6WI9 - chains A and N of the 6 polymer chains in the assembly; structure by electron microscopy, 4.30 A resolution (low resolution: residue-level contacts below are approximate; hydrogen-bond / salt-bridge calls are withheld).

Chain A:
Name: Guanine nucleotide-binding protein G(s) subunit alpha isoforms short
Organism: Homo sapiens
Reference sequence: P63092 (GNAS2_HUMAN); residues 1-394 here = UniProt positions 1-394
Sequence (394 residues; numbered 1 to 394; the number before each row is that of its first residue):
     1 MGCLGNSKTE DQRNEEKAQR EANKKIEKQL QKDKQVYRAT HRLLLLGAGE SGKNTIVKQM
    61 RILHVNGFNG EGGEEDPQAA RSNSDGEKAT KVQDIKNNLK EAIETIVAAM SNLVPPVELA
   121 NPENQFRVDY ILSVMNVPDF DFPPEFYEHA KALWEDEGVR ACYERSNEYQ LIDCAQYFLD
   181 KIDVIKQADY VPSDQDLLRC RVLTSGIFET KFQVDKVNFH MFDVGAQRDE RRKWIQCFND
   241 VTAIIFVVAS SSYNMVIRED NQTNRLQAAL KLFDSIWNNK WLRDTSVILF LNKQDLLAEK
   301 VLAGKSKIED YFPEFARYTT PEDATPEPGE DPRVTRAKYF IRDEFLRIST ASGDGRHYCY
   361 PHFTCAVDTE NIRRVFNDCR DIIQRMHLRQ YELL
Not modelled in the structure: 1-11, 48-204, 250-263, 296-307, 365-370
Construct notes: conflict N54 (Ser in P63092), A226 (Gly in P63092), A268 (Glu in P63092), K271 (Asn in P63092), D274 (Lys in P63092), K280 (Arg in P63092), D284 (Thr in P63092), T285 (Ile in P63092)

Chain N:
Name: Nanobody35
Organism: Lama glama
Notes: antibody fragment or engineered binder
Sequence (138 residues; row label = number of the first residue in the row):
     1 QVQLQESGGG LVQPGGSLRL SCAASGFTFS NYKMNWVRQA PGKGLEWVSD ISQSGASISY
    61 TGSVKGRFTI SRDNAKNTLY LQMNSLKPED TAVYYCARCP APFTRDCFDV TSTTYAYRGQ
   121 GTQVTVSSHH HHHHEPEA
Not modelled in the structure: 127-138
Disulfide bonds: C22-C96, C99-C107

How chain A and chain N interact:
Contacting residue pairs (29; chain A residue first):
  R228(A) with T114(N)
  D229(A) with D109(N)
  E230(A) with S112(N); T113(N); T114(N)
  R231(A) with F108(N); D109(N)
  R232(A) with A101(N); D106(N); C107(N); F108(N)
  Q267(A) with W47(N); T61(N)
  K271(A) with W47(N); D50(N)
  S275(A) with D106(N); C107(N); F108(N)
  I276(A) with F108(N)
  N278(A) with R105(N); D106(N)
  N279(A) with D106(N); F108(N)
  K280(A) with T104(N); D106(N)
  Y311(A) with G62(N); S63(N)
  P313(A) with G62(N)
  E314(A) with G62(N)
Interface residues without a listed pair, chain A (19 interface residues in all): I235, N264, L272, F312
Interface residues without a listed pair, chain N (17 interface residues in all): E46, P100

Overview:
Chain A and chain N form an interface of 19 and 17 residues respectively.
Here chain A is Guanine nucleotide-binding protein G(s) subunit alpha isoforms short (Homo sapiens) and chain
N is Nanobody35 (Lama glama). Entry 6WI9 (Human secretin receptor Gs complex) was determined by electron
microscopy together with 6WZG from the same study.
